Entry 2E5L (X-ray diffraction, 3.30 A resolution); this record covers chains A and M of the 23 polymer chains in the assembly.

[Chain A]
Molecule: 16S ribosomal RNA
Source organism: Thermus thermophilus
Sequence (1520 nucleotides; row label = number of the first residue in the row; note: 42 numbers in that range are skipped by the numbering (no residue carries them; nothing is unmodelled there); a row labelled like 190A-190L holds insertion residues (190A, then the next letters in order)):
     1 UUGUUGGAGA GUUUGAUCCU GGCUCAGGGU GAACGCUGGC GGCGUGCCUA AGACAUGCAA
    61 GUCGUGCGGG
    73 CCGCGGGGUU UU
    88 ACUCCG
    95 UGGUC
   101 AGCGGCGGAC GGGUGAGUAA CGCGUGGGU
  129A G
   130 ACCUACCCGG AAGAGGGGGA CAACCCGGGG AAACUCGGGC UAAUCCCCCA UGUGGACCCG
   190 C
190A-190L CCCUUGGGGUGU
   191 GUCCAAAGGG CUUU
   216 GCCCGCUUCC GGAUGGGCCC GCGUCCCAUC AGCUAGUUGG UGGGGUAAUG GCCCACCAAG
   276 GCGACGACGG GUAGCCGGUC UGAGAGGAUG GCCGGCCACA GGGGCACUGA GACACGGGCC
   336 CCACUCCUAC GGGAGGCAGC AGUUAGGAAU CUUCCGCAAU GGGCGCAAGC CUGACGGAGC
   396 GACGCCGCUU GGAGGAAGAA GCCCUUCGGG GUGUAAACUC CUGAA
   442 CCCGGGACGA AACCCCCGAC GA
   474 GGGGACUGAC GGUACCGGG
   494 GUAAUAGCGC CGGCCAACUC CGUGCCAGCA GCCGCGGUAA UACGGAGGGC GCGAGCGUUA
   554 CCCGGAUUCA CUGGGCGUAA AGGGCGUGUA GGCGGCCUGG GGCGUCCCAU GUGAAAGACC
   614 ACGGCUCAAC CGUGGGGGAG CGUGGGAUAC GCUCAGGCUA GACGGUGGGA GAGGGUGGUG
   674 GAAUUCCCGG AGUAGCGGUG AAAUGCGCAG AUACCGGGAG GAACGCCGAU GGCGAAGGCA
   734 GCCACCUGGU CCACCCGUGA CGCUGAGGCG CGAAAGCGUG GGGAGCAAAC CGGAUUAGAU
   794 ACCCGGGUAG UCCACGCCCU AAACGAUGCG CGCUAGGUCU CUGGGUCU
   848 CCUGGGGGCC GAAGCUAACG CGUUAAGCGC GCCGCCUGGG GAGUACGGCC GCAAGGCUGA
   908 AACUCAAAGG AAUUGACGGG GGCCCGCACA AGCGGUGGAG CAUGUGGUUU AAUUCGAAGC
   968 AACGCGAAGA ACCUUACCAG GCCUUGACAU GCUAGG
 1003A G
  1004 AACCCGGGUG AAAGCCUGGG GUGCCCC
1030A-1030D GCGA
  1031 GGGGAGCCCU AGCACAGGUG CUGCAUGGCC GUCGUCAGCU CGUGCCGUGA GGUGUUGGGU
  1091 UAAGUCCCGC AACGAGCGCA ACCCCCGCCG UUAGUUGCCA GCGGUUCGGC CGGGCACUCU
  1151 AACGGGACUG CCCGCGAAA
  1171 GCGGGAGGAA GGAGGGGACG ACGUCUGGUC AGCAUGGCCC UUACGGCCUG GGCGACACAC
  1231 GUGCUACAAU GCCCACUACA AAGCGAUGCC ACCCGGCAAC GGGGAGCUAA UCGCAAAAAG
  1291 GUGGGCCCAG UUCGGAUUGG GGUCUGCAAC CCGACCCCAU GAAGCCGGAA UCGCUAGUAA
  1351 UCGCGGAUCA G
 1361A C
  1362 CAUGCCGCGG UGAAUACGUU CCCGGGCCUU GUACACACCG CCCGUCACGC CAUGGGAGCG
  1422 GGCUCUACCC GAAGUCGCCG GG
  1446 AGCCUACGGG
  1459 CAGGCGCCGA GGGUAGGGCC CGUGACUGGG GCGAAGUCGU AACAAGGUAG CUGUACCGGA
  1519 AGGUGCGGCU GGAUCACCUC CUUUC
Disordered / not traced: 1-3
Reported in the primary citation:
  - binding site for the 6-nt RNA strand: U1537 to C1543
  - contacts within the chain: G1530-A1531 (pi stacking)

[Chain M]
Name: 30S ribosomal protein S13
Source organism: Thermus thermophilus
UniProt: P80377 (RS13_THET8); residues 2-126 here correspond to UniProt positions 1-125 (UniProt number = residue number - 1)
Chain sequence (125 residues; each row starts with the number of its first residue):
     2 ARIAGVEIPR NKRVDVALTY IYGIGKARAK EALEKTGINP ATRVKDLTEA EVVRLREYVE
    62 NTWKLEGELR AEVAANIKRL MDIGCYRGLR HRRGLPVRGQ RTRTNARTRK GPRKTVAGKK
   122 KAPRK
Disordered / not traced: 124-126

[How chain A and chain M interact]
Contacting residue pairs (85):
  A946(A) - Arg114(M)  salt bridge to the phosphate
  G947(A) - Arg108(M)  phosphate contact
  G947(A) - Thr109(M)  phosphate contact
  G947(A) - Arg114(M)  salt bridge to the phosphate
  C948(A) - Asn106(M)  hydrogen bond to the base
  C948(A) - Ala107(M)  hydrogen bond to the phosphate
  C948(A) - Arg108(M)  hydrogen bond to the phosphate
  C948(A) - Thr109(M)  hydrogen bond to the phosphate
  A949(A) - Gln101(M)  phosphate contact
  A949(A) - Arg102(M)  phosphate contact
  A949(A) - Asn106(M)  hydrogen bond to the base
  U950(A) - Arg102(M)  salt bridge to the phosphate
  U950(A) - Thr105(M)  hydrogen bond to the base
  G951(A) - Arg102(M)  salt bridge to the phosphate
  G951(A) - Thr105(M)  base contact
  U952(A) - Arg104(M)  hydrogen bond to the base
  G953(A) - Arg104(M)  salt bridge to the phosphate
  G954(A) - Arg104(M)  base contact
  G954(A) - Lys120(M)  phosphate contact
  U955(A) - Lys120(M)  salt bridge to the phosphate
  G1224(A) - Gly100(M)  base contact
  A1225(A) - Arg102(M)  phosphate contact
  A1225(A) - Thr103(M)  sugar contact
  A1225(A) - Arg104(M)  phosphate contact
  C1226(A) - Arg91(M)  salt bridge to the phosphate
  C1226(A) - Leu96(M)  sugar contact
  C1226(A) - Thr103(M)  hydrogen bond to the phosphate
  C1226(A) - Arg104(M)  base contact
  C1226(A) - Lys111(M)  hydrogen bond to the phosphate
  A1227(A) - Leu96(M)  phosphate contact
  A1227(A) - Lys111(M)  salt bridge to the phosphate
  A1227(A) - Lys115(M)  hydrogen bond to the sugar
  A1227(A) - Val117(M)  sugar contact
  C1228(A) - Arg104(M)  base contact
  C1228(A) - Arg108(M)  salt bridge to the phosphate
  C1228(A) - Lys111(M)  salt bridge to the phosphate
  C1228(A) - Lys115(M)  hydrogen bond to the phosphate
  C1228(A) - Thr116(M)  hydrogen bond to the phosphate
  C1228(A) - Val117(M)  hydrogen bond to the sugar
  A1229(A) - Arg104(M)  base contact
  A1229(A) - Arg114(M)  phosphate contact
  A1229(A) - Thr116(M)  hydrogen bond to the phosphate
  C1230(A) - Thr105(M)  base contact
  G1295(A) - Arg14(M)  hydrogen bond to the phosphate
  C1296(A) - Arg14(M)  salt bridge to the phosphate
  C1296(A) - Arg44(M)  salt bridge to the phosphate
  C1297(A) - Arg44(M)  salt bridge to the phosphate
  U1302(A) - Val17(M)  phosphate contact
  U1302(A) - Lys27(M)  sugar contact
  A1306(A) - Thr109(M)  sugar contact
  U1307(A) - Gln101(M)  hydrogen bond to the phosphate
  U1307(A) - Thr109(M)  sugar contact
  U1307(A) - Arg110(M)  sugar contact
  U1308(A) - His92(M)  hydrogen bond to the phosphate
  U1308(A) - Pro97(M)  phosphate contact
  U1308(A) - Val98(M)  hydrogen bond to the phosphate
  U1308(A) - Arg99(M)  hydrogen bond to the phosphate
  U1308(A) - Gln101(M)  hydrogen bond to the phosphate
  U1308(A) - Arg110(M)  salt bridge to the phosphate
  G1309(A) - Val74(M)  sugar contact
  G1309(A) - Asn77(M)  hydrogen bond to the sugar
  G1309(A) - Arg88(M)  salt bridge to the phosphate
  G1309(A) - His92(M)  salt bridge to the phosphate
  G1309(A) - Arg99(M)  salt bridge to the phosphate
  G1310(A) - Asn77(M)  hydrogen bond to the phosphate
  G1310(A) - Arg88(M)  salt bridge to the phosphate
  C1321(A) - Tyr87(M)  hydrogen bond to the phosphate
  C1322(A) - Tyr87(M)  phosphate contact
  C1322(A) - Gly100(M)  sugar contact
  G1323(A) - Arg99(M)  phosphate contact
  C1328(A) - Ala28(M)  phosphate contact
  C1328(A) - Arg29(M)  hydrogen bond to the sugar
  A1329(A) - Tyr23(M)  hydrogen bond to the sugar
  A1329(A) - Gly24(M)  sugar contact
  A1329(A) - Ile25(M)  phosphate contact
  A1329(A) - Gly26(M)  hydrogen bond to the phosphate
  A1329(A) - Lys27(M)  phosphate contact
  A1329(A) - Ala28(M)  hydrogen bond to the phosphate
  A1329(A) - Arg29(M)  hydrogen bond to the phosphate
  U1330(A) - Thr20(M)  phosphate contact
  U1330(A) - Ile22(M)  phosphate contact
  U1330(A) - Tyr23(M)  hydrogen bond to the sugar
  U1330(A) - Ile25(M)  phosphate contact
  U1330(A) - Gly26(M)  phosphate contact
  G1331(A) - Tyr23(M)  phosphate contact
Other interface residues (no listed pair), chain A (37 interface residues in all): G945, U1301, C1320, A1332
Other interface residues (no listed pair), chain M (45 interface residues in all): Lys13, Tyr21, Leu70, Ile78, Gly112, Pro113

[Overview]
37 residues of chain A and 45 residues of chain M are in contact; the contacts include 29 hydrogen bonds and
18 salt bridges. Among the polar pairs are C948(A)-Asn106(M), A949(A)-Asn106(M) and U950(A)-Thr105(M). The
paper reports a binding site for the 6-nt RNA strand at U1537(A); contacts within the chain involving G1530(A)
and A1531(A).
Chain A is 16S ribosomal RNA and chain M is 30S ribosomal protein S13, both from Thermus thermophilus; the
structure, A snapshot of the 30S ribosomal subunit capturing mRNA via the Shine- Dalgarno interaction, was
determined by X-ray diffraction.
